8Z7N - chains D and F of the 9 polymer chains in the assembly; structure by electron microscopy, 3.58 A resolution.

Chain D:
Name: Envelope glycoprotein gp160
From: Human immunodeficiency virus 1
Reference sequence: A1EAH4 (A1EAH4_9HIV1); the construct has insertions or renumbered stretches relative to UniProt, so the offset changes along the chain: 36-315 = UniProt 29-308; 317-341 = UniProt 309-333; 344-365 = UniProt 334-355; 367-409 = UniProt 356-398; 2 more segments
Amino-acid sequence (518 residues; each row starts with the number of its first residue; note: 7 numbers in that range are skipped by the numbering (no residue carries them; nothing is unmodelled there); a row labelled like 475A-475F holds insertion residues (475A, then the next letters in order)):
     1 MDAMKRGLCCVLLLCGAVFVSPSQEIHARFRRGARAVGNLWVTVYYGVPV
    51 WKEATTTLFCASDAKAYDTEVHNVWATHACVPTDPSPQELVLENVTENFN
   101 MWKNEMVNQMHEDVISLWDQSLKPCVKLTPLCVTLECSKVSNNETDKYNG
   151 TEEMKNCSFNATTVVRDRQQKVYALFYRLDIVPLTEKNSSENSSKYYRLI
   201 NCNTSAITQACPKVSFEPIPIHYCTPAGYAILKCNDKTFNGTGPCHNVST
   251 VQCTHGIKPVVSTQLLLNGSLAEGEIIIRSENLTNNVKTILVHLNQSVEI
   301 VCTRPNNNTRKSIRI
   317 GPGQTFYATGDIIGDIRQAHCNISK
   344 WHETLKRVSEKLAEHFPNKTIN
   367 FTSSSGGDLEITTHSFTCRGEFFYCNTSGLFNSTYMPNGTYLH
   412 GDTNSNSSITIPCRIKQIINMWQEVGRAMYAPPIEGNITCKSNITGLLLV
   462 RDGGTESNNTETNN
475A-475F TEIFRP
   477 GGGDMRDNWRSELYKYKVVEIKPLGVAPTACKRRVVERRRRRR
Unresolved in the structure: 1-37, 138-198, 317-330, 412-417, 475A-475F, 512-519
Differences from the reference sequence: initiating methionine (1); expression tag (2-35, 515-519); engineered mutation Cys507 (Ala499 in A1EAH4)
Disulfides: Cys60-Cys80, Cys125-Cys211, Cys132-Cys202, Cys224-Cys253, Cys234-Cys245, Cys302-Cys337, Cys384-Cys451, Cys391-Cys424
Covalent attachments: N-acetylglucosamine (NAG) linked to Asn94, Asn361

Chain F:
Name: T-cell surface glycoprotein CD4
From: Homo sapiens
Reference sequence: P01730 (CD4_HUMAN); residues -22 to 369 here correspond to UniProt positions 1-392 (UniProt number = residue number + 23)
Amino-acid sequence (401 residues; each row starts with the number of its first residue; numbers below 1 keep their minus sign (Met-22 is residue -22)):
   -22 MNRGVPFRHLLLVLQLALLPAATQGKKVVLGKKGDTVELTCTASQKKSIQ
    28 FHWKNSNQIKILGNQGSFLTKGPSKLNDRADSRRSLWDQGNFPLIIKNLK
    78 IEDSDTYICEVEDQKEEVQLLVFGLTANSDTHLLQGQSLTLTLESPPGSS
   128 PSVQCRSPRGKNIQGGKTLSVSQLELQDSGTWTCTVLQNQKKVEFKIDIV
   178 VLAFQKASSIVYKKEGEQVEFSFPLAFTVEKLTGSGELWWQAERASSSKS
   228 WITFDLKNKEVSVKRVTQDPKLQMGKKLPLHLTLPQALPQYAGSGNLTLA
   278 LEAKTGKLHQEVNLVVMRATQLQKNLTCEVWGPTSPKLMLSLKLENKEAK
   328 VSKREKAVWVLNPEAGMWQCLLSDSGQVLLESNIKVLPTWSTGSGHHHHH
   378 H
Unresolved in the structure: -22 to 2, 180-378
Differences from the reference sequence: expression tag (370-378)
Disulfides: Cys18-Cys86, Cys132-Cys161
UniProt features mapped onto this chain:
  - glycosylation (N-linked (GlcNAc...) asparagine): Asn273, Asn302

Interface between chain D and chain F:
Pairs across the interface (25):
  Trp102(D) - Lys92(F)
  Lys103(D) - Lys31(F)
  Glu281(D) - Asp90(F)
  Glu281(D) - Gln91(F)  hydrogen bond (side chain-backbone)
  Glu281(D) - Lys92(F)  hydrogen bond (side chain-backbone)
  Asn282(D) - Cys86(F)
  Asn282(D) - Gln91(F)
  Asn282(D) - Lys92(F)  hydrogen bond (side chain-backbone)
  Asn282(D) - Glu93(F)  hydrogen bond (side chain-backbone)
  Thr284(D) - Glu93(F)
  Thr284(D) - Glu94(F)
  Asn285(D) - Lys3(F)
  Asn285(D) - Lys4(F)  hydrogen bond (side chain-backbone)
  Asn285(D) - Glu94(F)  hydrogen bond (side chain-backbone)
  Asn285(D) - Val95(F)
  Asn285(D) - Gln96(F)
  Asn286(D) - Glu94(F)
  Val287(D) - Lys3(F)
  Val287(D) - Glu94(F)
  Lys288(D) - Ile85(F)
  Lys288(D) - Lys92(F)  hydrogen bond (side chain-backbone)
  Lys288(D) - Glu93(F)
  Lys288(D) - Glu94(F)  salt bridge
  Gly465(D) - Lys3(F)  hydrogen bond (backbone-backbone)
  Thr466(D) - Lys3(F)  hydrogen bond (side chain-backbone)
Other interface residues (no listed pair), chain D (12 interface residues in all): Asn240
Other interface residues (no listed pair), chain F (15 interface residues in all): Val5, Thr83, Glu87

Overview:
12 residues of chain D face 15 of chain F across their interface; the contacts include 9 hydrogen bonds and 1
salt bridge. Polar contacts include Lys288(D)-Glu94(F), Glu281(D)-Gln91(F) and Glu281(D)-Lys92(F). Covalently
linked N-acetylglucosamine: at Asn94(D) and Asn361(D).
Chain D is Envelope glycoprotein gp160 (Human immunodeficiency virus 1) and chain F is T-cell surface
glycoprotein CD4 (Homo sapiens); the structure, Structure of HIV-1 CH119 SOSIP.664 trimer in complex with CD4
molecules, was determined by electron microscopy.
